Entry 8QPK (electron microscopy, 4.20 A resolution (low resolution: residue-level contacts below are approximate; hydrogen-bond / salt-bridge calls are withheld)); this record covers chains A and B of the 16 polymer chains in the assembly.

# Chain A
Name: Pre-mRNA-processing-splicing factor 8
Organism: Homo sapiens
UniProt: Q6P2Q9 (PRP8_HUMAN); residue numbers follow UniProt; this construct covers 1-2335
Amino-acid sequence (2335 residues; each row starts with the number of its first residue):
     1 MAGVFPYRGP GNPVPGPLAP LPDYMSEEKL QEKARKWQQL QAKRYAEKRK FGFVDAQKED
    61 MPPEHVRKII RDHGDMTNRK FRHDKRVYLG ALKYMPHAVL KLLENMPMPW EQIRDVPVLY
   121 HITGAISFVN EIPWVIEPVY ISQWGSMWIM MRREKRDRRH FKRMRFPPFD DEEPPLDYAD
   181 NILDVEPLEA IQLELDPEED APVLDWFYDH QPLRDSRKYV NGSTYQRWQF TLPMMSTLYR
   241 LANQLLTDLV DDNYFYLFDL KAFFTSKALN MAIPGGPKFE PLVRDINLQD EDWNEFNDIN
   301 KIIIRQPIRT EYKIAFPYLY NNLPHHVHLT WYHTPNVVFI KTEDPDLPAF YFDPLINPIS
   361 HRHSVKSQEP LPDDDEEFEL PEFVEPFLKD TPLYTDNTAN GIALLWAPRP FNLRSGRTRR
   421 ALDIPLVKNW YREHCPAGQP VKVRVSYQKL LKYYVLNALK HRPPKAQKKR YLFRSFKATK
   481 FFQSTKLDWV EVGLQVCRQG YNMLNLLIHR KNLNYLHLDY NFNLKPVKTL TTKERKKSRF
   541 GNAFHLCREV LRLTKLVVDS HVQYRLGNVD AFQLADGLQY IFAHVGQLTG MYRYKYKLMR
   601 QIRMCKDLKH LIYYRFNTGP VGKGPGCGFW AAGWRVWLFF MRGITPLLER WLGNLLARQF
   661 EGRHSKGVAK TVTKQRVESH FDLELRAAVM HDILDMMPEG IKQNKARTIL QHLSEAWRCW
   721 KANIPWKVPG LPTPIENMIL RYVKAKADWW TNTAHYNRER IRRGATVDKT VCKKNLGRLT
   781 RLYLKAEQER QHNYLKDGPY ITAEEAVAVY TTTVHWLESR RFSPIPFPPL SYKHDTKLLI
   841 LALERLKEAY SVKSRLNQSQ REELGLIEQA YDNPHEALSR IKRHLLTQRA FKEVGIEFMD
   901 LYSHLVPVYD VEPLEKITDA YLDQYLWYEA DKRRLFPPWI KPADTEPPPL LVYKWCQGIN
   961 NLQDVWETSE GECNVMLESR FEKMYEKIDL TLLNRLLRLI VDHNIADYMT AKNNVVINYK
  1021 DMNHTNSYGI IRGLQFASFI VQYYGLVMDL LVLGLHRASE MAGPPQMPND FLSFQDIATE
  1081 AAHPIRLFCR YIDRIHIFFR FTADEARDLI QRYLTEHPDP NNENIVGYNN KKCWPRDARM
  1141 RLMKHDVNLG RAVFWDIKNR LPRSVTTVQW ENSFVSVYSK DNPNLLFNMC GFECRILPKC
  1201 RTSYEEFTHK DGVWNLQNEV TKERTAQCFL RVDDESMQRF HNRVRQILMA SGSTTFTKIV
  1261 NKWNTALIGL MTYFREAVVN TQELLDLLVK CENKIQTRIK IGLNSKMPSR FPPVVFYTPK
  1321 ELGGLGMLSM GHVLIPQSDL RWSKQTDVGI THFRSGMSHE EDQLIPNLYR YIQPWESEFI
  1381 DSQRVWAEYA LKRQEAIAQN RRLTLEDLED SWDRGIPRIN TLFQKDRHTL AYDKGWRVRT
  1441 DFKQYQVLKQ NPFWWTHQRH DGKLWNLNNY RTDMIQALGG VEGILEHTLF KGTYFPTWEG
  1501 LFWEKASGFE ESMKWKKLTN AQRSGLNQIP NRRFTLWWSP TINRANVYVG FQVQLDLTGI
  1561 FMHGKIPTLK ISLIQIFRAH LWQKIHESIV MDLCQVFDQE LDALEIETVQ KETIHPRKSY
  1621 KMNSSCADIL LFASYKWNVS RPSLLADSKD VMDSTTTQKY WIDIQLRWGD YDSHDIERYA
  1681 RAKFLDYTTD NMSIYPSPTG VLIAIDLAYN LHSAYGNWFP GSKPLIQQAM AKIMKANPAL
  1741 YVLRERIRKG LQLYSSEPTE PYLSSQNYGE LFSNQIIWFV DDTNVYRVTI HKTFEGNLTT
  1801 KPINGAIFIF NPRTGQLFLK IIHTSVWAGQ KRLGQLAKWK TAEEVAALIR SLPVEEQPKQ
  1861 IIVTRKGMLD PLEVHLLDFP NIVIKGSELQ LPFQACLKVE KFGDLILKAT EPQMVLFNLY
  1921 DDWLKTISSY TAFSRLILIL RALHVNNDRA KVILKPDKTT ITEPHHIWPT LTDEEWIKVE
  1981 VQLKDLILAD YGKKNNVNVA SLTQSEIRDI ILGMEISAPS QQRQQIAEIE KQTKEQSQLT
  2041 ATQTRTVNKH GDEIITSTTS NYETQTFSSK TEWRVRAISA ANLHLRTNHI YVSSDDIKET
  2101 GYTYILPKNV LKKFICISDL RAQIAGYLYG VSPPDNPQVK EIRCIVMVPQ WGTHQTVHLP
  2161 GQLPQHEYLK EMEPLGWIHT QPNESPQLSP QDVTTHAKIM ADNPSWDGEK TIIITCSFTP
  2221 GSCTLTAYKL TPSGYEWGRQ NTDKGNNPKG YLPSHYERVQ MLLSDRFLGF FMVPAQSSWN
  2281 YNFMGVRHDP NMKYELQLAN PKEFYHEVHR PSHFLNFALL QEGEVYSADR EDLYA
Disordered / not traced: 1-55, 661-674, 2017-2335
Swiss-Prot annotation at these positions:
  - region: Met-1513 to Leu-1526 (Important for branch point selection), Pro-2301 to Ala-2335 (Required for interaction with EFTUD2 and SNRNP200)
  - modified residue: Ala-2 (N-acetylalanine), Ser-859 (Phosphoserine), Ser-1358 (Phosphoserine), Lys-1425 (N6,N6-dimethyllysine), Lys-1463 (N6-acetyllysine)
  - natural variant: Pro-2301 (P2301T: In RP13), Phe-2304 (F2304L: In RP13), His-2309 (H2309P: In RP13; H2309R: In RP13), Arg-2310 (R2310G: In RP13; R2310K: In RP13), Phe-2314 (F2314L: In RP13), Tyr-2334 (Y2334N: In RP13)
  - mutagenesis: Val-1788 (V1788D: Strongly reduced interaction with RNA), Thr-1789 (T1789P: Strongly reduced interaction with RNA)
Ligand contacts: inositol hexakisphosphate (IHP): Arg-163, Tyr-580, Lys-609, Tyr-613, Lys-623

# Chain B
Name: U5 small nuclear ribonucleoprotein 200 kDa helicase
Organism: Homo sapiens
Notes: EC 3.6.4.13
UniProt: O75643 (U520_HUMAN); residues 1-2136 here = UniProt positions 1-2136
Amino-acid sequence (2136 residues; each row starts with the number of its first residue):
     1 MADVTARSLQ YEYKANSNLV LQADRSLIDR TRRDEPTGEV LSLVGKLEGT RMGDKAQRTK
    61 PQMQEERRAK RRKRDEDRHD INKMKGYTLL SEGIDEMVGI IYKPKTKETR ETYEVLLSFI
   121 QAALGDQPRD ILCGAADEVL AVLKNEKLRD KERRKEIDLL LGQTDDTRYH VLVNLGKKIT
   181 DYGGDKEIQN MDDNIDETYG VNVQFESDEE EGDEDVYGEV REEASDDDME GDEAVVRCTL
   241 SANLVASGEL MSSKKKDLHP RDIDAFWLQR QLSRFYDDAI VSQKKADEVL EILKTASDDR
   301 ECENQLVLLL GFNTFDFIKV LRQHRMMILY CTLLASAQSE AEKERIMGKM EADPELSKFL
   361 YQLHETEKED LIREERSRRE RVRQSRMDTD LETMDLDQGG EALAPRQVLD LEDLVFTQGS
   421 HFMANKRCQL PDGSFRRQRK GYEEVHVPAL KPKPFGSEEQ LLPVEKLPKY AQAGFEGFKT
   481 LNRIQSKLYR AALETDENLL LCAPTGAGKT NVALMCMLRE IGKHINMDGT INVDDFKIIY
   541 IAPMRSLVQE MVGSFGKRLA TYGITVAELT GDHQLCKEEI SATQIIVCTP EKWDIITRKG
   601 GERTYTQLVR LIILDEIHLL HDDRGPVLEA LVARAIRNIE MTQEDVRLIG LSATLPNYED
   661 VATFLRVDPA KGLFYFDNSF RPVPLEQTYV GITEKKAIKR FQIMNEIVYE KIMEHAGKNQ
   721 VLVFVHSRKE TGKTARAIRD MCLEKDTLGL FLREGSASTE VLRTEAEQCK NLELKDLLPY
   781 GFAIHHAGMT RVDRTLVEDL FADKHIQVLV STATLAWGVN LPAHTVIIKG TQVYSPEKGR
   841 WTELGALDIL QMLGRAGRPQ YDTKGEGILI TSHGELQYYL SLLNQQLPIE SQMVSKLPDM
   901 LNAEIVLGNV QNAKDAVNWL GYAYLYIRML RSPTLYGISH DDLKGDPLLD QRRLDLVHTA
   961 ALMLDKNNLV KYDKKTGNFQ VTELGRIASH YYITNDTVQT YNQLLKPTLS EIELFRVFSL
  1021 SSEFKNITVR EEEKLELQKL LERVPIPVKE SIEEPSAKIN VLLQAFISQL KLEGFALMAD
  1081 MVYVTQSAGR LMRAIFEIVL NRGWAQLTDK TLNLCKMIDK RMWQSMCPLR QFRKLPEEVV
  1141 KKIEKKNFPF ERLYDLNHNE IGELIRMPKM GKTIHKYVHL FPKLELSVHL QPITRSTLKV
  1201 ELTITPDFQW DEKVHGSSEA FWILVEDVDS EVILHHEYFL LKAKYAQDEH LITFFVPVFE
  1261 PLPPQYFIRV VSDRWLSCET QLPVSFRHLI LPEKYPPPTE LLDLQPLPVS ALRNSAFESL
  1321 YQDKFPFFNP IQTQVFNTVY NSDDNVFVGA PTGSGKTICA EFAILRMLLQ SSEGRCVYIT
  1381 PMEALAEQVY MDWYEKFQDR LNKKVVLLTG ETSTDLKLLG KGNIIISTPE KWDILSRRWK
  1441 QRKNVQNINL FVVDEVHLIG GENGPVLEVI CSRMRYISSQ IERPIRIVAL SSSLSNAKDV
  1501 AHWLGCSATS TFNFHPNVRP VPLELHIQGF NISHTQTRLL SMAKPVYHAI TKHSPKKPVI
  1561 VFVPSRKQTR LTAIDILTTC AADIQRQRFL HCTEKDLIPY LEKLSDSTLK ETLLNGVGYL
  1621 HEGLSPMERR LVEQLFSSGA IQVVVASRSL CWGMNVAAHL VIIMDTQYYN GKIHAYVDYP
  1681 IYDVLQMVGH ANRPLQDDEG RCVIMCQGSK KDFFKKFLYE PLPVESHLDH CMHDHFNAEI
  1741 VTKTIENKQD AVDYLTWTFL YRRMTQNPNY YNLQGISHRH LSDHLSELVE QTLSDLEQSK
  1801 CISIEDEMDV APLNLGMIAA YYYINYTTIE LFSMSLNAKT KVRGLIEIIS NAAEYENIPI
  1861 RHHEDNLLRQ LAQKVPHKLN NPKFNDPHVK TNLLLQAHLS RMQLSAELQS DTEEILSKAI
  1921 RLIQACVDVL SSNGWLSPAL AAMELAQMVT QAMWSKDSYL KQLPHFTSEH IKRCTDKGVE
  1981 SVFDIMEMED EERNALLQLT DSQIADVARF CNRYPNIELS YEVVDKDSIR SGGPVVVLVQ
  2041 LEREEEVTGP VIAPLFPQKR EEGWWVVIGD AKSNSLISIK RLTLQQKAKV KLDFVAPATG
  2101 AHNYTLYFMS DAYMGCDQEY KFSVDVKEAE TDSDSD
Disordered / not traced: 1-35, 84-194, 207-211, 224-2136
Swiss-Prot annotation at these positions:
  - motif: Asp-615 to His-618 (DEIH box), Asp-1454 to His-1457 (DEVH box)
  - binding site (ATP): Ala-503 to Thr-510, Ala-1350 to Thr-1357
  - modified residue: Ser-17 (Phosphoserine), Ser-26 (Phosphoserine), Ser-225 (Phosphoserine), Thr-389 (Phosphothreonine), Tyr-709 (Phosphotyrosine), Lys-971 (N6-acetyllysine), Thr-1428 (Phosphothreonine), Thr-1765 (Phosphothreonine), Ser-2002 (Phosphoserine), Thr-2131 (Phosphothreonine), Ser-2133 (Phosphoserine), Ser-2135 (Phosphoserine)
  - cross-link: Lys-46 (Glycyl lysine isopeptide (Lys-Gly) (interchain with G-Cter in SUMO2))
  - natural variant: Cys-502 (C502R: In RP33), Ala-542 (A542V: In RP33), Arg-681 (R681C: In RP33; R681H: In RP33), Pro-682 (P682S: In RP33), Val-683 (V683L: In RP33; uncertain significance), Tyr-689 (Y689C: In RP33), Ile-698 (I698V: In RP33), Gln-885 (Q885E: In RP33), Ser-1087 (S1087L: In RP33), Arg-1090 (R1090L: In RP33), Phe-1736 (F1736L: In a colorectal cancer sample), Arg-1779 (R1779H: In RP33)
  - mutagenesis: Arg-603 (R603A: Strongly decreases ATP-dependent RNA helicase activity), Arg-637 (R637A: Strongly decreases ATP-dependent RNA helicase activity), Lys-1544 (K1544A: Decreases ATP-dependent RNA helicase activity), His-1548 (H1548A: Strongly decreases ATP-dependent RNA helicase activity), Thr-1578 (T1578A: Decreases ATP-dependent RNA helicase activity)

# How chain A and chain B interact
Pairs across the interface - 62 pairs, chain A then chain B:
  Leu-1285(A) / Leu-43(B)
  Val-1289(A) / Val-40(B)
  Val-1289(A) / Leu-41(B)
  Asn-1293(A) / Glu-39(B)
  Asn-1293(A) / Val-40(B)
  Arg-1310(A) / Thr-37(B)
  Arg-1310(A) / Gly-38(B)
  Phe-1311(A) / Thr-37(B)
  Pro-1313(A) / Thr-37(B)
  Met-1330(A) / Leu-43(B)
  His-1332(A) / Leu-41(B)
  Leu-1334(A) / Pro-36(B)
  Tyr-1369(A) / Leu-43(B)
  Tyr-1369(A) / Met-52(B)
  Tyr-1369(A) / Gly-53(B)
  Arg-1370(A) / Gly-53(B)
  Arg-1370(A) / Asp-54(B)
  Arg-1370(A) / Lys-55(B)
  Arg-1370(A) / Ala-56(B)
  Tyr-1371(A) / Gly-53(B)
  Tyr-1371(A) / Lys-55(B)
  Tyr-1371(A) / Ala-56(B)
  Ile-1372(A) / Met-52(B)
  Ile-1372(A) / Gly-53(B)
  Pro-1374(A) / Met-52(B)
  Arg-1402(A) / Val-220(B)
  Leu-1403(A) / Val-220(B)
  Thr-1404(A) / Gly-218(B)
  Leu-1405(A) / Gly-218(B)
  Leu-1405(A) / Glu-219(B)
  Leu-1405(A) / Val-220(B)
  Glu-1409(A) / Pro-61(B)
  Asp-1410(A) / Arg-58(B)
  Ser-1411(A) / Arg-58(B)
  Trp-1412(A) / Arg-58(B)
  Trp-1412(A) / Thr-59(B)
  Trp-1412(A) / Lys-60(B)
  Trp-1412(A) / Pro-61(B)
  Asp-1413(A) / Thr-59(B)
  Arg-1414(A) / Arg-58(B)
  Phe-1423(A) / Asp-215(B)
  Gln-1424(A) / Asp-213(B)
  Lys-1425(A) / Asp-213(B)
  Asn-1466(A) / Gln-57(B)
  Asn-1466(A) / Arg-58(B)
  Asn-1466(A) / Thr-59(B)
  Asn-1469(A) / Lys-55(B)
  Asn-1469(A) / Gln-57(B)
  Arg-1787(A) / Tyr-199(B)
  Arg-1787(A) / Gly-200(B)
  Val-1788(A) / Thr-198(B)
  Val-1788(A) / Tyr-199(B)
  Thr-1789(A) / Glu-197(B)
  Thr-1789(A) / Thr-198(B)
  Thr-1789(A) / Tyr-199(B)
  Ile-1790(A) / Ile-195(B)
  Ile-1790(A) / Asp-196(B)
  Ile-1790(A) / Glu-197(B)
  His-1791(A) / Ile-195(B)
  Leu-1798(A) / Ile-195(B)
  Ile-1803(A) / Tyr-199(B)
  Gly-1834(A) / Phe-205(B)
Other interface residues (no listed pair), chain A (46 interface residues in all): Asp-1211, Gln-1296, Pro-1312, Gly-1331, Val-1333, Pro-1336, Asp-1426, Lys-1792, Gln-1835
Other interface residues (no listed pair), chain B (34 interface residues in all): Ser-42, Lys-46, Arg-51, Asn-202, Glu-214

# In short
The interface between chain A and chain B involves 46 residues on one side and 34 on the other. Chain A binds
inositol hexakisphosphate. UniProt lists 2 mutagenesis sites on chain A; 16 ATP-binding residues and 5
mutagenesis sites on chain B.
Chain A is Pre-mRNA-processing-splicing factor 8 and chain B is U5 small nuclear ribonucleoprotein 200 kDa
helicase, both from Homo sapiens; the structure, Cryo-EM Structure of Pre-B+5'ss Complex (core part), was
determined by electron microscopy together with 8QOZ, 8QP8, 8QP9, 8QPA, 8QPB and 8QPE from the same study.
